PDB entry 1FNU | X-ray diffraction, 1.94 A resolution | chains A and B of the 4 polymer chains in the assembly

[Chain A]
Molecule: Exotoxin type A precursor (allele 1)
Source organism: Streptococcus pyogenes phage T12
UniProtKB: P62560 (SPEA_STRPY); residue numbers follow UniProt; this construct covers 1-221
Amino-acid sequence (221 residues; row label = number of the first residue in the row):
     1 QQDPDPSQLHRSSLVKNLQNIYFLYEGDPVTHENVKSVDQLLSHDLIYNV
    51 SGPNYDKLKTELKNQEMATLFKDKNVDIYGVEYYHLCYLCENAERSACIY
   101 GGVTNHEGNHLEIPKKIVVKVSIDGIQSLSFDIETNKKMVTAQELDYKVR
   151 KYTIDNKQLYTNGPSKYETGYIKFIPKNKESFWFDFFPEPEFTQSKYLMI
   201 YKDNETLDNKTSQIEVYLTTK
Sequence notes: conflict Thr-153 (Leu in P62560), Ile-154 (Thr in P62560), Asn-209 (Ser in P62560), Lys-210 (Asn in P62560)
Disulfides: Cys-87/Cys-98
Ion coordination: Cd2+ site 1 near Asp-39 (its only coordinating residue here); Cd2+ site 2 near Cys-90 (its only coordinating residue here); Cd2+ site 3: Glu-91 (shared with 1 residue of chain C); Cd2+ site 4 near Lys-221 (its only coordinating residue here)

[Chain B]
Molecule: Exotoxin type A precursor (allele 1)
Source organism: Streptococcus pyogenes phage T12
UniProtKB: P62560 (SPEA_STRPY); residues 301-521 here correspond to UniProt positions 1-221 (UniProt number = residue number - 300)
Amino-acid sequence (221 residues; row label = number of the first residue in the row):
   301 QQDPDPSQLHRSSLVKNLQNIYFLYEGDPVTHENVKSVDQLLSHDLIYNV
   351 SGPNYDKLKTELKNQEMATLFKDKNVDIYGVEYYHLCYLCENAERSACIY
   401 GGVTNHEGNHLEIPKKIVVKVSIDGIQSLSFDIETNKKMVTAQELDYKVR
   451 KYTIDNKQLYTNGPSKYETGYIKFIPKNKESFWFDFFPEPEFTQSKYLMI
   501 YKDNETLDNKTSQIEVYLTTK
Sequence notes: conflict Thr-453 (Leu153 in P62560), Ile-454 (Thr154 in P62560), Asn-509 (Ser209 in P62560), Lys-510 (Asn210 in P62560)
Disulfides: Cys-387/Cys-398
Ion coordination: Cd2+ site 1 near Asp-339 (its only coordinating residue here); Cd2+ site 2 near Cys-390 (its only coordinating residue here); Cd2+ site 3: Glu-391 (shared with 1 residue of chain D)

[Interface between chain A and chain B]
Residue-residue contacts (20; chain A residue first):
  Asn-17(A) / Asn-392(B)  hydrogen bond (side chain-backbone)
  Asn-20(A) / Glu-394(B)
  Asn-20(A) / Arg-395(B)
  Phe-23(A) / Arg-395(B)
  Asn-54(A) / Asn-354(B)
  Asp-56(A) / Phe-323(B)
  His-85(A) / Ala-393(B)
  His-85(A) / Glu-394(B)  salt bridge
  Asn-92(A) / Asn-317(B)
  Ala-93(A) / His-385(B)
  Glu-94(A) / Asn-320(B)
  Glu-94(A) / His-385(B)  salt bridge
  Glu-94(A) / Phe-492(B)
  Glu-94(A) / Thr-493(B)
  Glu-94(A) / Gln-494(B)  hydrogen bond (side chain-backbone)
  Arg-95(A) / Asn-320(B)
  Arg-95(A) / Phe-323(B)
  Phe-192(A) / Glu-394(B)
  Thr-193(A) / Glu-394(B)
  Gln-194(A) / Glu-394(B)  hydrogen bond (backbone-side chain)
Also at the interface, not in a pair above, chain A (15 interface residues in all): Lys-16, Gln-19
Also at the interface, not in a pair above, chain B (14 interface residues in all): Gln-319, Asp-356

[In short]
15 residues of chain A and 14 residues of chain B are in contact, with 3 hydrogen bonds and 2 salt bridges.
Polar pairs include His-85(A)/Glu-394(B), Glu-94(A)/His-385(B) and Asn-17(A)/Asn-392(B).
Both chains are Exotoxin type A precursor (allele 1) (Streptococcus pyogenes phage T12). Entry 1FNU (Structure
of streptococcal pyrogenic exotoxin A) was determined by X-ray diffraction together with 1FNV and 1FNW from
the same study.
